PDB entry 7VX9 | electron microscopy, 4.00 A resolution | chains D and C of the 4 polymer chains in the assembly

[Chain D]
Name: Spike glycoprotein
From: Severe acute respiratory syndrome coronavirus 2
Reference sequence: P0DTC2 (SPIKE_SARS2); residues 14-1146 here = UniProt positions 14-1146
Sequence (1134 residues; row label = number of the first residue in the row):
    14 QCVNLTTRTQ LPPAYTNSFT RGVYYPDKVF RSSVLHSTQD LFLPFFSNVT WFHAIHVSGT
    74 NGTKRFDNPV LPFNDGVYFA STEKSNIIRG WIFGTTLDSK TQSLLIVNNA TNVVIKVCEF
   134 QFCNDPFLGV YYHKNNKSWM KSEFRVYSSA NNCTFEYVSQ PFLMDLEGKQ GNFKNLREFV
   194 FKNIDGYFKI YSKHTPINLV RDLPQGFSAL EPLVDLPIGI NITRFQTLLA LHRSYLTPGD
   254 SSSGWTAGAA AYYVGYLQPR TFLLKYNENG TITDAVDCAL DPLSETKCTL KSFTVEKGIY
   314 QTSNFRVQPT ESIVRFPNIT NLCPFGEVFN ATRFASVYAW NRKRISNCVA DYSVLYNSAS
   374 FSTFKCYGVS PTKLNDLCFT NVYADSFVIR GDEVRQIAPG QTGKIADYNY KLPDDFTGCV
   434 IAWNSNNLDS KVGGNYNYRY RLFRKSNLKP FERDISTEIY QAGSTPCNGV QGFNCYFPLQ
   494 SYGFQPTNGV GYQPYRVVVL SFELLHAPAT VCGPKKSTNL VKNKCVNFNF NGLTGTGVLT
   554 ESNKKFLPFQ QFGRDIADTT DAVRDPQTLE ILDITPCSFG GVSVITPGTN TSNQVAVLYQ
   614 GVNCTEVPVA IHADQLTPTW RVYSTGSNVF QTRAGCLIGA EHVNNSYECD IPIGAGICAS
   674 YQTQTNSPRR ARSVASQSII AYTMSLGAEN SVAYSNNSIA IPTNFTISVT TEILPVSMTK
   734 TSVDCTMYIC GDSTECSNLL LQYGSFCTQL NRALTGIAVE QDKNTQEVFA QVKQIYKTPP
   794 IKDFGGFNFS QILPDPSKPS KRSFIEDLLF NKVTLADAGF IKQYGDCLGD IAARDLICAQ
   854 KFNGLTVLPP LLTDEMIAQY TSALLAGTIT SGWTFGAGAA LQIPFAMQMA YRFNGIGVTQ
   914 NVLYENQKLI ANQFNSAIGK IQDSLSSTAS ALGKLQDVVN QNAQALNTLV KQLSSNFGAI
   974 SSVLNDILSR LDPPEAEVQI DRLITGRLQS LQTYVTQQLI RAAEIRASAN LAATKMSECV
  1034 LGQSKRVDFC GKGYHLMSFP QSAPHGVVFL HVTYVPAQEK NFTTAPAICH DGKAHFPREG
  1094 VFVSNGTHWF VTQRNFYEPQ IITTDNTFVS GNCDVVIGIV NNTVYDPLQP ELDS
Not modelled in the structure: 70-76, 248-254, 621-640, 677-688, 828-847
Disulfide bonds: C131-C166, C291-C301, C336-C361, C379-C432, C391-C525, C480-C488, C538-C590, C617-C649, C662-C671, C738-C760, C743-C749, C1032-C1043, C1082-C1126
Differences from the reference sequence: variant K154 (Glu in P0DTC2), R452 (Leu in P0DTC2), Q484 (Glu in P0DTC2), G614 (Asp in P0DTC2), P986 (Lys in P0DTC2), P987 (Val in P0DTC2); expression tag (1147)
Swiss-Prot annotation at these positions:
  - region: N280 to C301 (Putative superantigen), R403 to D405 (Integrin-binding motif), N448 to Y451, Y453 to F456 (Immunodominant HLA epitope recognized by the CD8+), P681 to A684 (Putative superantigen), S816 to Y837 (Fusion peptide 1), K835 to F855 (Fusion peptide 2)
  - site (Cleavage): R685, S686, R815, S816
  - glycosylation: N17 (N-linked (GlcNAc...) (complex) asparagine), N61 (N-linked (GlcNAc...) (hybrid) asparagine), N74 (N-linked (GlcNAc...) (complex) asparagine), N122 (N-linked (GlcNAc...) (hybrid) asparagine), N149 (N-linked (GlcNAc...) (complex) asparagine), N165 (N-linked (GlcNAc...) (complex) asparagine), N234 (N-linked (GlcNAc...) (high mannose) asparagine), N282 (N-linked (GlcNAc...) (complex) asparagine), T323 (O-linked (GalNAc) threonine), S325 (O-linked (HexNAc...) serine), N331 (N-linked (GlcNAc...) (complex) asparagine), N343 (N-linked (GlcNAc...) (complex) asparagine), N603 (N-linked (GlcNAc...) (hybrid) asparagine), N616 (N-linked (GlcNAc...) (complex) asparagine), N657 (N-linked (GlcNAc...) (complex) asparagine), T676 (O-linked (GlcNAc...) threonine), T678 (O-linked (GlcNAc...) threonine), N709 (N-linked (GlcNAc...) (high mannose) asparagine), N717 (N-linked (GlcNAc...) (hybrid) asparagine), N801 (N-linked (GlcNAc...) (hybrid) asparagine) and 3 more in UniProt
  - natural variant: L18 (L18F: In strain: Beta/B.1.351, Gamma/P.1 and 1 more), T19 (T19I: In strain: Omicron/BQ.1.1, Omicron/XBB.1.5 and 1 more; T19R: In strain: Delta/B.1.617.2, Omicron/BA.2 and 4 more), T20 (T20N: In strain: Gamma/P.1), L24 to A27 (sequence variant, change not given here; In strain: Omicron/BA.2, Omicron/BA.2.12.1 and 6 more), P26 (P26S: In strain: Gamma/P.1), Q52 (Q52H: In strain: Omicron/EG.5.1), A67 (A67V: In strain: Eta/B.1.525, Omicron/BA.1), H69 to V70 (deletion: In strain: Alpha/B.1.1.7, Eta/B.1.525 and 5 more), G75 (G75V: In strain: Lambda/C.37), T76 (T76I: In strain: Lambda/C.37), D80 (D80A: In strain: Beta/B.1.351), V83 (V83A: In strain: Omicron/XBB.1.5, Omicron/EG.5.1), 79 further natural variant entries in UniProt
  - mutagenesis: H69 to V70 (Increased incorporation of cleaved spike into virions), N121 (N121Q: Partial loss of biliverdin affinity), R190 (R190K: Partial loss of biliverdin affinity), N234 (N234Q: Increased resistance to neutralizing antibodies), N331 (N331Q: Reduced viral infectivity), N343 (N343Q: Reduced viral infectivity), Y453 (Y453F: Decreased HLA binding to NF9 epitope. Increased binding affinity to human ACE2), A475 (A475V: Increased resistance to neutralizing antibodies), V483 (V483A: Increased resistance to neutralizing antibodies), F490 (F490L: Increased resistance to neutralizing antibodies and human covalescent sera neutralization), Q493 (Q493N: Reduced host ACE2-binding affinity in vitro; Q493Y: Reduced host ACE2-binding affinity in vitro), N501 (N501T: Reduced host ACE2-binding affinity in vitro; N501Y: Increased binding affinity to human ACE2), 11 further mutagenesis entries in UniProt

[Chain C]
Name: Angiotensin-converting enzyme 2
From: Homo sapiens
Notes: EC 3.4.17.23, 3.4.17.-
Reference sequence: Q9BYF1 (ACE2_HUMAN); numbering as in UniProt (aligned over 19-615)
Sequence (597 residues; row label = number of the first residue in the row):
    19 STIEEQAKTF LDKFNHEAED LFYQSSLASW NYNTNITEEN VQNMNNAGDK WSAFLKEQST
    79 LAQMYPLQEI QNLTVKLQLQ ALQQNGSSVL SEDKSKRLNT ILNTMSTIYS TGKVCNPDNP
   139 QECLLLEPGL NEIMANSLDY NERLWAWESW RSEVGKQLRP LYEEYVVLKN EMARANHYED
   199 YGDYWRGDYE VNGVDGYDYS RGQLIEDVEH TFEEIKPLYE HLHAYVRAKL MNAYPSYISP
   259 IGCLPAHLLG DMWGRFWTNL YSLTVPFGQK PNIDVTDAMV DQAWDAQRIF KEAEKFFVSV
   319 GLPNMTQGFW ENSMLTDPGN VQKAVCHPTA WDLGKGDFRI LMCTKVTMDD FLTAHHEMGH
   379 IQYDMAYAAQ PFLLRNGANE GFHEAVGEIM SLSAATPKHL KSIGLLSPDF QEDNETEINF
   439 LLKQALTIVG TLPFTYMLEK WRWMVFKGEI PKDQWMKKWW EMKREIVGVV EPVPHDETYC
   499 DPASLFHVSN DYSFIRYYTR TLYQFQFQEA LCQAAKHEGP LHKCDISNST EAGQKLFNML
   559 RLGKSEPWTL ALENVVGAKN MNVRPLLNYF EPLFTWLKDQ NKNSFVGWST DWSPYAD
Disulfide bonds: C133-C141, C344-C361, C530-C542
Swiss-Prot annotation at these positions:
  - region (Interaction with SARS-CoV spike glycoprotein): D30 to Y41, M82 to P84, K353 to R357
  - active site: E375 (Proton acceptor), H505 (Proton donor)
  - binding site (chloride): R169, W477, K481
  - binding site (substrate): R273, H345, P346, Y515
  - binding site (Zn(2+)): H374, H378, E402
  - glycosylation (N-linked (GlcNAc...) asparagine): N53, N90, N103, N322, N432, N546
  - mutagenesis: S19 (S19P: Increases slightly the interaction with RBD domain of SARS-CoV-2 spike protein), Q24 to K26 (Slightly inhibits interaction with SARS-CoV spike glycoprotein), Q24 (Q24T: Increases slightly the interaction with RBD domain of SARS-CoV-2 spike protein), A25 (A25V: Increases slightly the interaction with RBD domain of SARS-CoV-2 spike protein), T27 (T27Y: Increases slightly the interaction with RBD domain of SARS-CoV-2 spike protein. In sACE2.v2.2; increases interaction with RBD domain of SARS-CoV-2 spike protein ...), L29 (L29F: Increases slightly the interaction with RBD domain of SARS-CoV-2 spike protein), K31 (K31D: Abolishes interaction with SARS-CoV spike glycoprotein; K31Y: Increases slightly the interaction with RBD domain of SARS-CoV-2 spike protein), N33 (N33D: Increases slightly the interaction with RBD domain of SARS-CoV-2 spike protein), H34 (H34A: Increases slightly the interaction with RBD domain of SARS-CoV-2 spike protein), E37 (E37A: No effect on interaction with SARS-CoV spike glycoprotein), D38 (D38A: No effect on interaction with SARS-CoV spike glycoprotein), L39 (L39R: Increases slightly the interaction with RBD domain of SARS-CoV-2 spike protein), 48 further mutagenesis entries in UniProt

[Interface between chain D and chain C]
Pairs across the interface (32; chain D residue first):
  R403(D) - H34(C)  hydrogen bond
  Y449(D) - Q42(C)
  Y453(D) - H34(C)  hydrogen bond
  L455(D) - K31(C)
  F456(D) - T27(C)
  F456(D) - D30(C)
  F456(D) - K31(C)
  G476(D) - Q24(C)
  F486(D) - M82(C)  hydrophobic
  F486(D) - Y83(C)  hydrophobic
  N487(D) - Q24(C)
  N487(D) - Y83(C)  hydrogen bond
  Y489(D) - T27(C)
  Y489(D) - F28(C)
  Y489(D) - K31(C)
  F490(D) - K31(C)
  Q493(D) - K31(C)
  Q493(D) - H34(C)
  S494(D) - H34(C)  hydrogen bond (backbone-side chain)
  G496(D) - K353(C)
  Q498(D) - Y41(C)
  T500(D) - Y41(C)  hydrogen bond
  T500(D) - D355(C)
  T500(D) - R357(C)
  N501(D) - Y41(C)
  N501(D) - K353(C)
  G502(D) - K353(C)  hydrogen bond (backbone-backbone)
  G502(D) - G354(C)
  G502(D) - D355(C)
  Y505(D) - K353(C)
  Y505(D) - G354(C)
  Y505(D) - R393(C)  hydrogen bond
Interface residues without a listed pair, chain D (22 interface residues in all): G446, Y473, A475, S477
Interface residues without a listed pair, chain C (21 interface residues in all): E35, E37, D38, L45, L79, A386

[Summary]
22 residues of chain D face 21 of chain C across their interface; the contacts include 7 hydrogen bonds. Among
the polar pairs are R403(D)-H34(C), Y453(D)-H34(C) and N487(D)-Y83(C).
Here chain D is Spike glycoprotein (Severe acute respiratory syndrome coronavirus 2) and chain C is
Angiotensin-converting enzyme 2 (Homo sapiens). Entry 7VX9 (SARS-CoV-2 Kappa variant spike protein in complex
wth ACE2, state C1) was determined by electron microscopy together with 7VX4, 7VX5, 7VXA, 7VXB, 7VXC, 7VXD and
3 further entries from the same study.
